2F4V - chains A and M of the 21 polymer chains in the assembly; structure by X-ray diffraction, 3.80 A resolution.

[Chain A]
Molecule: 16S ribosomal RNA
From: Thermus thermophilus
Sequence (1511 nucleotides; row label = number of the first residue in the row; note: 42 numbers in that range are skipped by the numbering (no residue carries them; nothing is unmodelled there); a row labelled like 190A-190L holds insertion residues (190A, then the next letters in order)):
     1 UUGUUGGAGA GUUUGAUCCU GGCUCAGGGU GAACGCUGGC GGCGUGCCUA AGACAUGCAA
    61 GUCGUGCGGG
    73 CCGCGGGGUU UU
    88 ACUCCG
    95 UGGUC
   101 AGCGGCGGAC GGGUGAGUAA CGCGUGGGU
  129A G
   130 ACCUACCCGG AAGAGGGGGA CAACCCGGGG AAACUCGGGC UAAUCCCCCA UGUGGACCCG
   190 C
190A-190L CCCUUGGGGUGU
   191 GUCCAAAGGG CUUU
   216 GCCCGCUUCC GGAUGGGCCC GCGUCCCAUC AGCUAGUUGG UGGGGUAAUG GCCCACCAAG
   276 GCGACGACGG GUAGCCGGUC UGAGAGGAUG GCCGGCCACA GGGGCACUGA GACACGGGCC
   336 CCACUCCUAC GGGAGGCAGC AGUUAGGAAU CUUCCGCAAU GGGCGCAAGC CUGACGGAGC
   396 GACGCCGCUU GGAGGAAGAA GCCCUUCGGG GUGUAAACUC CUGAA
   442 CCCGGGACGA AACCCCCGAC GA
   474 GGGGACUGAC GGUACCGGG
   494 GUAAUAGCGC CGGCCAACUC CGUGCCAGCA GCCGCGGUAA UACGGAGGGC GCGAGCGUUA
   554 CCCGGAUUCA CUGGGCGUAA AGGGCGUGUA GGCGGCCUGG GGCGUCCCAU GUGAAAGACC
   614 ACGGCUCAAC CGUGGGGGAG CGUGGGAUAC GCUCAGGCUA GACGGUGGGA GAGGGUGGUG
   674 GAAUUCCCGG AGUAGCGGUG AAAUGCGCAG AUACCGGGAG GAACGCCGAU GGCGAAGGCA
   734 GCCACCUGGU CCACCCGUGA CGCUGAGGCG CGAAAGCGUG GGGAGCAAAC CGGAUUAGAU
   794 ACCCGGGUAG UCCACGCCCU AAACGAUGCG CGCUAGGUCU CUGGGUCU
   848 CCUGGGGGCC GAAGCUAACG CGUUAAGCGC GCCGCCUGGG GAGUACGGCC GCAAGGCUGA
   908 AACUCAAAGG AAUUGACGGG GGCCCGCACA AGCGGUGGAG CAUGUGGUUU AAUUCGAAGC
   968 AACGCGAAGA ACCUUACCAG GCCUUGACAU GCUAGG
 1003A G
  1004 AACCCGGGUG AAAGCCUGGG GUGCCCC
1030A-1030D GCGA
  1031 GGGGAGCCCU AGCACAGGUG CUGCAUGGCC GUCGUCAGCU CGUGCCGUGA GGUGUUGGGU
  1091 UAAGUCCCGC AACGAGCGCA ACCCCCGCCG UUAGUUGCCA GCGGUUCGGC CGGGCACUCU
  1151 AACGGGACUG CCCGCGAAA
  1171 GCGGGAGGAA GGAGGGGACG ACGUCUGGUC AGCAUGGCCC UUACGGCCUG GGCGACACAC
  1231 GUGCUACAAU GCCCACUACA AAGCGAUGCC ACCCGGCAAC GGGGAGCUAA UCGCAAAAAG
  1291 GUGGGCCCAG UUCGGAUUGG GGUCUGCAAC CCGACCCCAU GAAGCCGGAA UCGCUAGUAA
  1351 UCGCGGAUCA G
 1361A C
  1362 CAUGCCGCGG UGAAUACGUU CCCGGGCCUU GUACACACCG CCCGUCACGC CAUGGGAGCG
  1422 GGCUCUACCC GAAGUCGCCG GG
  1446 AGCCUACGGG
  1459 CAGGCGCCGA GGGUAGGGCC CGUGACUGGG GCGAAGUCGU AACAAGGUAG CUGUACCGGA
  1519 AGGUGCGGCU GGAUCA
Disordered / not traced: 1-4
Bound ions: Mg2+ site 1: A10 (shared with 1 residue of chain E); Mg2+ site 2: G11, U12, G22; K+ site 1 near G21 (its only coordinating residue here); Mg2+ site 3: G46, G394; Mg2+ site 4 near A53 (its only coordinating residue here); K+ site 2: C58, U387; Mg2+ site 5 near U62 (its only coordinating residue here); Mg2+ site 6: G70, U98; Mg2+ site 7: A109, G331; Mg2+ site 8: A116, G117, G289; Mg2+ site 9: C121, G124, U125, C235, G236; K+ site 3: U182, G183; 58 more Mg2+ sites not listed; 7 more K+ sites not listed
Small-molecule neighbours:
  - AB9 ((2R)-4-amino-N-{(1R,2S,3R,4R,5S)-5-amino-2-{2-[(2-aminoethyl)amino]ethoxy}-4-[(2,6-diamino-2,6-dideoxy-alpha-D-glucopyranosyl)oxy]-3-hydroxycyclohexyl}-2-hydroxybutanamide): C1404, G1405, U1406, C1407, A1408, C1409, G1491, A1492, A1493, G1494, U1495, C1496, G1497, U1498
  - D2C: A965, G966, G1053, C1054, C1195, U1196, G1197, G1198

[Chain M]
Name: 30S ribosomal protein S13
From: Thermus thermophilus
Reference sequence: P80377 (RS13_THET8); aligned to UniProt positions 1-126 over residues 1-126 (the alignment contains insertions or deletions, so no single offset holds)
Chain sequence (126 residues; row label = number of the first residue in the row):
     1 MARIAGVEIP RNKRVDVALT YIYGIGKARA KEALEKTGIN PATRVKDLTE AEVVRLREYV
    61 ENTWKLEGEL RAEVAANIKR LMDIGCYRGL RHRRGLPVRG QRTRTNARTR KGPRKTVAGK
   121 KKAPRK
Disordered / not traced: 1
Bound ions: Mg2+: Thr-20, Ile-22, Ile-25 (shared with U1330(A) of chain A)

[Interface between chain A and chain M]
Residue-residue contacts (94; chain A residue first):
  A946(A) with Arg-114(M), salt bridge to the phosphate
  G947(A) with Arg-108(M), phosphate contact; Thr-109(M), phosphate contact; Arg-114(M), salt bridge to the phosphate
  C948(A) with Asn-106(M), base contact; Ala-107(M), phosphate contact; Arg-108(M), hydrogen bond to the phosphate; Thr-109(M), hydrogen bond to the phosphate
  A949(A) with Gln-101(M), phosphate contact; Asn-106(M), hydrogen bond to the phosphate
  U950(A) with Arg-102(M), salt bridge to the phosphate; Thr-105(M), base contact; Asn-106(M), base contact
  G951(A) with Arg-102(M), salt bridge to the phosphate; Thr-105(M), base contact; Lys-126(M), hydrogen bond to the base
  U952(A) with Arg-104(M), hydrogen bond to the base; Lys-126(M), hydrogen bond to the sugar
  G953(A) with Arg-104(M), salt bridge to the phosphate; Arg-125(M), sugar contact; Lys-126(M), sugar contact
  G954(A) with Arg-104(M), hydrogen bond to the base
  A965(A) with Arg-125(M), base contact
  A969(A) with Arg-125(M), base contact; Lys-126(M), base contact
  C970(A) with Lys-126(M), base contact
  A1225(A) with Gln-101(M), phosphate contact; Arg-102(M), phosphate contact; Thr-103(M), sugar contact
  C1226(A) with Arg-91(M), salt bridge to the phosphate; Leu-96(M), sugar contact; Thr-103(M), hydrogen bond to the sugar; Arg-104(M), base contact; Lys-111(M), hydrogen bond to the sugar
  A1227(A) with Leu-96(M), phosphate contact; Lys-111(M), phosphate contact; Lys-115(M), hydrogen bond to the sugar; Val-117(M), sugar contact
  C1228(A) with Arg-104(M), hydrogen bond to the base; Arg-108(M), salt bridge to the phosphate; Lys-111(M), salt bridge to the phosphate; Pro-113(M), phosphate contact; Arg-114(M), phosphate contact; Lys-115(M), salt bridge to the phosphate; Thr-116(M), phosphate contact; Val-117(M), hydrogen bond to the sugar
  A1229(A) with Arg-104(M), hydrogen bond to the base; Arg-114(M), phosphate contact; Thr-116(M), hydrogen bond to the phosphate; Arg-125(M), hydrogen bond to the sugar
  C1230(A) with Arg-125(M), hydrogen bond to the sugar; Lys-126(M), base contact
  G1295(A) with Arg-14(M), hydrogen bond to the sugar
  C1297(A) with Lys-13(M), phosphate contact; Arg-44(M), salt bridge to the phosphate
  U1302(A) with Lys-13(M), salt bridge to the phosphate; Arg-14(M), hydrogen bond to the base; Val-17(M), phosphate contact; Tyr-21(M), hydrogen bond to the phosphate
  A1306(A) with Thr-109(M), sugar contact
  U1307(A) with Gln-101(M), hydrogen bond to the phosphate; Thr-109(M), sugar contact; Arg-110(M), phosphate contact
  U1308(A) with His-92(M), hydrogen bond to the phosphate; Pro-97(M), phosphate contact; Val-98(M), hydrogen bond to the phosphate; Arg-99(M), phosphate contact; Gln-101(M), phosphate contact; Arg-110(M), sugar contact
  G1309(A) with Asn-77(M), phosphate contact; Ile-78(M), sugar contact; Arg-88(M), salt bridge to the phosphate; His-92(M), salt bridge to the phosphate; Arg-99(M), salt bridge to the phosphate
  G1310(A) with Asn-77(M), phosphate contact; Arg-80(M), salt bridge to the phosphate; Arg-88(M), salt bridge to the phosphate
  C1320(A) with Tyr-87(M), sugar contact
  C1321(A) with Tyr-87(M), sugar contact
  C1322(A) with Gln-101(M), phosphate contact
  C1328(A) with Ala-28(M), phosphate contact; Arg-29(M), hydrogen bond to the sugar
  A1329(A) with Tyr-23(M), phosphate contact; Gly-24(M), phosphate contact; Gly-26(M), phosphate contact; Ala-28(M), phosphate contact; Arg-29(M), hydrogen bond to the phosphate; Leu-70(M), sugar contact
  U1330(A) with Ile-22(M), phosphate contact; Tyr-23(M), phosphate contact; Gly-24(M), phosphate contact; Ile-25(M), phosphate contact; Gly-26(M), phosphate contact
  G1331(A) with Tyr-23(M), phosphate contact
Interface residues without a listed pair, chain A (35 interface residues in all): C1296, G1323
Interface residues without a listed pair, chain M (46 interface residues in all): Thr-20, Lys-27, Val-74, Gly-100

[Summary]
Chain A and chain M form an interface of 35 and 46 residues respectively; the contacts include 24 hydrogen
bonds and 16 salt bridges. Polar pairs include G951(A)/Lys-126(M), U952(A)/Arg-104(M) and G954(A)/Arg-104(M).
Chain A binds D2C and compound AB9.
Here chain A is 16S ribosomal RNA and chain M is 30S ribosomal protein S13, both from Thermus thermophilus.
Entry 2F4V (30S ribosome + designer antibiotic) was determined by X-ray diffraction together with 2F4S, 2F4T
and 2F4U from the same study.
